PDB entry 8AT6 | electron microscopy, 3.70 A resolution | chains A and B of the 6 polymer chains in the assembly

# Chain A
Molecule: Elongator complex protein 4
From: Saccharomyces cerevisiae
UniProt: Q02884 (ELP4_YEAST); residues 1-456 here = UniProt positions 1-456
Amino-acid sequence (456 residues; each row starts with the number of its first residue):
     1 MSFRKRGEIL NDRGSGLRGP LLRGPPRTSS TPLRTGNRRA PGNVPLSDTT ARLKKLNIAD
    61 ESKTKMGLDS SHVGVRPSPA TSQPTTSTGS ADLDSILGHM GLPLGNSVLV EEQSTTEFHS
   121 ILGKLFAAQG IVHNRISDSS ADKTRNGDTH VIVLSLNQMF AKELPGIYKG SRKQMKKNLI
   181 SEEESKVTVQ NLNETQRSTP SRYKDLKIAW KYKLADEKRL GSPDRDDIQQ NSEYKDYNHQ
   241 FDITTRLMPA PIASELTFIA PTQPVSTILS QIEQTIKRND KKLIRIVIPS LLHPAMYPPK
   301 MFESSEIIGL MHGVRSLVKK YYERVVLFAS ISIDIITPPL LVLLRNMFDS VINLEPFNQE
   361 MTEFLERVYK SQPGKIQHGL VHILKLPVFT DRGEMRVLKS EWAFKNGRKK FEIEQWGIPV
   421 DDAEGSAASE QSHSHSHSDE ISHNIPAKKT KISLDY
Disordered / not traced: 1-65, 170-232, 417-456
From the paper describing this entry:
  - mutagenesis - Y369A/S371A, Q372A/K375A, E401A: unchanged catalytic activity

# Chain B
Molecule: Elongator complex protein 5
From: Saccharomyces cerevisiae
UniProt: P38874 (ELP5_YEAST); residue numbers follow UniProt; this construct covers 1-309
Amino-acid sequence (309 residues; numbered 1 to 309; the number before each row is that of its first residue):
     1 MASSSHNPVI LLKRILSLTE SSPFILCLDS IAQTSYKLIQ EFVHQSKSKG NEYPIVYISF
    61 ETVNKPSYCT QFIDATQMDF VHLVKQIISY LPAATATQAK KHMVIIDSLN YISTEYITRF
   121 LSEIASPHCT MVATYHKDIK DENRTVIPDW NNNYPDKLTL LQFMATTIVD IDVVLTGTLD
   181 TEEVSELLNE FRIPRGLNND IFQLRLVNKR KSGRSLEYDF IVNSNTHEYE LLSTTKQEEE
   241 SSSNGLETPE MLQGLTTFNL GTSNKQKLAK DQVALPFLEA QSFGQGGAIV YEYEKDDDYD
   301 EEDPYEDPF
Disordered / not traced: 1-5, 233-309

# Interface between chain A and chain B
Contacting residue pairs (25):
  Thr-115(A) / Lys-209(B)
  Thr-116(A) / Gly-213(B)
  Thr-116(A) / Arg-214(B)
  Glu-117(A) / Lys-211(B)
  His-293(A) / Phe-163(B)
  Pro-294(A) / Leu-160(B)  hydrophobic
  Pro-294(A) / Phe-163(B)
  Pro-299(A) / Glu-115(B)
  Pro-299(A) / Tyr-154(B)  hydrophobic
  Phe-302(A) / Asn-151(B)
  Phe-302(A) / Asn-153(B)
  Phe-302(A) / Tyr-154(B)  hydrophobic
  Glu-303(A) / Asn-151(B)
  Ser-304(A) / Asn-151(B)  hydrogen bond (backbone-backbone)
  Ser-304(A) / Asn-153(B)
  Ile-335(A) / Pro-155(B)
  Ile-335(A) / Phe-163(B)  hydrophobic
  Thr-337(A) / Asn-153(B)
  Leu-340(A) / Asn-153(B)
  Phe-357(A) / Arg-214(B)  hydrogen bond (backbone-side chain)
  Asn-358(A) / Arg-214(B)  hydrogen bond (backbone-side chain)
  Gln-359(A) / Arg-214(B)
  Gln-359(A) / Leu-216(B)
  Gln-359(A) / Glu-217(B)
  Thr-362(A) / Arg-214(B)  hydrogen bond
Other interface residues (no listed pair), chain B (16 interface residues in all): Ile-147, Trp-150, Asn-152

# Summary
The chain A/chain B interface involves 16 residues from each chain; the contacts include 4 hydrogen bonds.
Among the polar pairs are Phe-357(A)/Arg-214(B), Asn-358(A)/Arg-214(B) and Thr-362(A)/Arg-214(B). From the
paper: Y369A/S371A, Q372A/K375A and E401A of chain A leave catalytic activity unchanged.
Here chain A is Elongator complex protein 4 and chain B is Elongator complex protein 5, both from
Saccharomyces cerevisiae. Entry 8AT6 (Cryo-EM structure of yeast Elp456 subcomplex) was determined by electron
microscopy (same publication as 8ASV, 8ASW and 8AVG).
